Entry 8CYE (electron microscopy, 3.90 A resolution); this record covers chains R and I of the 22 polymer chains in the assembly.

Chain R (and I):
Molecule: Flagellin
From: Escherichia coli O127:H6
Notes: chain I of this document is another copy of the same molecule, construct and numbering; everything in this record applies to it too
UniProt: B7USU2 (FLIC_ECO27); residue numbers follow UniProt; this construct covers 1-548
Amino-acid sequence (548 residues; row label = number of the first residue in the row):
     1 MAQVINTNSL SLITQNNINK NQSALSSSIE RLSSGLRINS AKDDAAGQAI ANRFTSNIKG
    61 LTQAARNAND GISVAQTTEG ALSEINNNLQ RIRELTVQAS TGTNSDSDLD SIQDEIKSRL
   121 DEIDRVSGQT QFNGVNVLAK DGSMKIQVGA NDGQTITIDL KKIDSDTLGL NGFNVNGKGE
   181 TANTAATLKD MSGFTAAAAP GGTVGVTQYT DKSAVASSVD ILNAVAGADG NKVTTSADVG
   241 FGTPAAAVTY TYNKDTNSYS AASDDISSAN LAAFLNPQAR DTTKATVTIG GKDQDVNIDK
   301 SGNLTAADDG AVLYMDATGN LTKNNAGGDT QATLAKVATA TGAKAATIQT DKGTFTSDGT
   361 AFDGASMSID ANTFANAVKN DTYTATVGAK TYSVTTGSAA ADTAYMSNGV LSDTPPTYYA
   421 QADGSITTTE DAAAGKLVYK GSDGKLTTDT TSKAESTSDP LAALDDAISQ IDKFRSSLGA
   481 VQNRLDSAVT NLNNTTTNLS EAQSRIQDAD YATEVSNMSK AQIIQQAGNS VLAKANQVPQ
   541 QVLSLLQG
Disordered / not traced: 1, 178-454, 548

Interface between chain R and chain I:
Pairs across the interface (11):
  A512(R) - Q15(I)
  A512(R) - L532(I)  hydrophobic
  T513(R) - Q15(I)
  K520(R) - I5(I)
  K520(R) - N6(I)
  I523(R) - I5(I)  hydrophobic
  I523(R) - V542(I)  hydrophobic
  I523(R) - L543(I)  hydrophobic
  Q526(R) - L543(I)
  A527(R) - L546(I)  hydrophobic
  K534(R) - L546(I)  hydrogen bond (side chain-backbone)
Also at the interface, not in a pair above, chain R (9 interface residues in all): I524, S530

In short:
The interface between chain R and chain I involves 9 residues on one side and 7 on the other; the contacts
include 1 hydrogen bond. Its one hydrogen-bonded contact is K534(R)-L546(I).
Both chains are Flagellin (Escherichia coli O127:H6). Entry 8CYE (Cryo-EM asymmetric reconstruction of the
EPEC H6 bacterial flagellar filament Normal Waveform) was determined by electron microscopy together with
8CVI, 8CWM and 8CXM from the same study.
